PDB entry 8RML | electron microscopy, 3.84 A resolution | chains A and J of the 13 polymer chains in the assembly

Chain A:
Name: Calcium homeostasis modulator protein 4
From: Homo sapiens
Reference sequence: Q5JW98 (CAHM4_HUMAN); residues 2-314 here = UniProt positions 2-314
Chain sequence (322 residues; each row starts with the number of its first residue; numbering starts at 0):
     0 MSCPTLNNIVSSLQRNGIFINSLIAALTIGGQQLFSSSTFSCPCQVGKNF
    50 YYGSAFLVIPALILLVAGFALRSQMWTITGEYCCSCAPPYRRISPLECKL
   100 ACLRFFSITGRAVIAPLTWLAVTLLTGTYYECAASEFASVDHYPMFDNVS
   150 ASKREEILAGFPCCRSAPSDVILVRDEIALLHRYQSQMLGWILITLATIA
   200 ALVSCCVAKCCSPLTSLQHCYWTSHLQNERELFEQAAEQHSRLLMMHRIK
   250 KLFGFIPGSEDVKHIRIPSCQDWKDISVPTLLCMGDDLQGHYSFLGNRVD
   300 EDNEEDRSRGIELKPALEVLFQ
Not modelled in the structure: 0-4, 83-93, 279-321
Disulfide bonds: C41-C131, C43-C162
Construct notes: initiating methionine (0); expression tag (1, 315-321)

Chain J:
Name: Calcium homeostasis modulator protein 2
From: Homo sapiens
Reference sequence: Q9HA72 (CAHM2_HUMAN); residue numbers follow UniProt; this construct covers 2-323
Chain sequence (331 residues; numbered 0 to 330; the number before each row is that of its first residue; numbering starts at 0):
     0 MSAALIAENFRFLSLFFKSKDVMIFNGLVALGTVGSQELFSVVAFHCPCS
    50 PARNYLYGLAAIGVPALVLFIIGIILNNHTWNLVAECQHRRTKNCSAAPT
   100 FLLLSSILGRAAVAPVTWSVISLLRGEAYVCALSEFVDPSSLTAREEHFP
   150 SAHATEILARFPCKENPDNLSDFREEVSRRLRYESQLFGWLLIGVVAILV
   200 FLTKCLKHYCSPLSYRQEAYWAQYRANEDQLFQRTAEVHSRVLAANNVRR
   250 FFGFVALNKDDEELIANFPVEGTQPRPQWNAITGVYLYRENQGLPLYSRL
   300 HKWAQGLAGNGAAPDNVEMALLPSALEVLFQ
Not modelled in the structure: 0-43, 90-97, 136-151, 163-168, 304-330
Disulfide bonds: C48-C162
Construct notes: initiating methionine (0); expression tag (1, 324-330)
Swiss-Prot annotation at these positions:
  - region: L14 to F39 (Central pore), E145 to H152 (Hemichannel docking), Y214 to F251 (Intersubunit interaction)
  - site: N168 (Not N-glycosylated)
  - mutagenesis: R10 (R10A: Markedly reduces the inhibition by ruthenium red at negative membrane potentials. Does not affect Ca(2+)-dependent inactivation of the channel), E37 (E37R: Reduces the inhibition by ruthenium red), A143 to E146 (Prevents gap junction formation), H238 (H238A: Decreases intrasubunit interactions), F251 (F251A: Decreases intrasubunit interactions)

Chain A / chain J interface:
Pairs across the interface (6; chain A residue first):
  C269(A) with Y287(J), hydrogen bond; E289(J)
  W272(A) with R215(J), hydrogen bond (backbone-side chain); Q216(J)
  I275(A) with R215(J)
  S276(A) with R215(J), hydrogen bond
Also at the interface, not in a pair above, chain A (7 interface residues in all): P267, S268, K273
Also at the interface, not in a pair above, chain J (6 interface residues in all): G292, P294

In short:
Chain A and chain J form an interface of 7 and 6 residues respectively, with 3 hydrogen bonds. Among the polar
pairs are C269(A)-Y287(J), W272(A)-R215(J) and S276(A)-R215(J). UniProt lists 8 mutagenesis sites on chain J.
Chain A is Calcium homeostasis modulator protein 4 and chain J is Calcium homeostasis modulator protein 2,
both from Homo sapiens; the structure, Structure of heteromeric CALHM2/4 channel in complex with synthetic
nanobody SbC4, was determined by electron microscopy (same publication as 8RMK, 8RMM and 8RMN).
